Entry 1OIH (X-ray diffraction, 1.89 A resolution); this record covers chains A and D of the 4 polymer chains in the assembly.

Chain A (and D):
Molecule: Putative alkylsulfatase atsk
Organism: Pseudomonas putida
Notes: chain D of this document is another copy of the same molecule, construct and numbering; everything in this record applies to it too
Reference sequence: Q9WWU5 (Q9WWU5); residue numbers follow UniProt; this construct covers 1-301
Sequence (301 residues; row label = number of the first residue in the row):
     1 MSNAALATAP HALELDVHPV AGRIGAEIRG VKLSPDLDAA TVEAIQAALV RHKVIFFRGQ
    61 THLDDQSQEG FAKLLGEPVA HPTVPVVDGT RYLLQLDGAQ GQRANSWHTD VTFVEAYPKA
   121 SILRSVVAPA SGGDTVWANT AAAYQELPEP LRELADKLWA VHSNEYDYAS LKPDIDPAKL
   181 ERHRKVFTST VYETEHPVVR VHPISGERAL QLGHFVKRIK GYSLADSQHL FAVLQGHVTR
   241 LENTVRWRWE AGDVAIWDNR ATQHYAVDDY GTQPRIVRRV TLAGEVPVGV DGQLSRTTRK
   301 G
Not modelled in the structure: 1-12, 81-84, 98-102, 166-190, 301 (chain D: 1-12, 80-89, 98-103, 165-191, 300-301)
Ion coordination: Na+: His108, Asp110, His264

Chain A / chain D interface:
Pairs across the interface - 40 pairs, chain A then chain D:
  Pro19(A) with Ser131(D); Arg248(D), hydrogen bond (backbone-side chain)
  Val20(A) with Arg248(D)
  Ala21(A) with Ser131(D); Gly132(D); Arg246(D); Asp269(D)
  Gly22(A) with Gly132(D); Asp269(D), hydrogen bond (backbone-side chain)
  Arg23(A) with Asp269(D)
  Asn105(A) with Glu242(D)
  Trp107(A) with Leu241(D), hydrophobic
  Ser131(A) with Pro19(D)
  Gly132(A) with Ala21(D); Gly22(D)
  Val136(A) with Leu241(D), hydrophobic
  Leu241(A) with Trp107(D), hydrophobic; Arg246(D); Tyr265(D), hydrophobic
  Glu242(A) with Asn105(D); Tyr265(D), hydrogen bond; Val267(D); Asp268(D), hydrogen bond (side chain-backbone); Asp269(D)
  Thr244(A) with Arg246(D), hydrogen bond
  Val245(A) with Arg246(D)
  Arg246(A) with Ala21(D); Leu241(D); Thr244(D), hydrogen bond; Val245(D)
  Arg248(A) with Pro19(D), hydrogen bond (side chain-backbone); Val20(D)
  Tyr265(A) with Leu241(D), hydrophobic; Glu242(D), hydrogen bond
  Val267(A) with Glu242(D)
  Asp268(A) with Glu242(D), hydrogen bond (backbone-side chain)
  Asp269(A) with Ala21(D); Gly22(D), hydrogen bond (side chain-backbone); Arg23(D); Glu242(D)
Other interface residues (no listed pair), chain A (23 interface residues in all): Ala130, Arg240, Ala266
Other interface residues (no listed pair), chain D (23 interface residues in all): Ala130, Val136, Arg240, Ala266

Overview:
Chain A and chain D each contribute 23 residues to their interface, with 10 hydrogen bonds. Among the polar
pairs are Pro19(A)-Arg248(D), Gly22(A)-Asp269(D) and Glu242(A)-Tyr265(D). The Na+ site is built by His108(A),
Asp110(A) and His264(A).
Chain A and chain D are both Putative alkylsulfatase atsk (Pseudomonas putida); the structure, Crystal
structure of the alkylsulfatase AtsK, a non-heme Fe(II) alphaketoglutarate dependent Dioxygenase, was
determined by X-ray diffraction together with 1OII and 1OIJ from the same study.
